Entry 2GET (X-ray diffraction, 2.35 A resolution); this record covers chain A.

Chain A:
Molecule: Pantothenate kinase
From: Mycobacterium tuberculosis
Notes: EC 2.7.1.33
UniProt: P63810 (COAA_MYCTU); numbering as in UniProt (aligned over 1-312)
Sequence (312 residues; each row starts with the number of its first residue):
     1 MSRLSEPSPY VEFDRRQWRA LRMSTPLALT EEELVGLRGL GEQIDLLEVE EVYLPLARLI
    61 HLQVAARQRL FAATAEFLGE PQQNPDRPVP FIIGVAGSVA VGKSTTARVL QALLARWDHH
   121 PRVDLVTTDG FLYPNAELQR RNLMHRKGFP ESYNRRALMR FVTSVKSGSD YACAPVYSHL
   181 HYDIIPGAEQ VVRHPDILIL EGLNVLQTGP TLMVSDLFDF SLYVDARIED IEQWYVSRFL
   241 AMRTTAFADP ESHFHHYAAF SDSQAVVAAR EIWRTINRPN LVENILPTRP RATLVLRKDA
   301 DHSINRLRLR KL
Unresolved in the structure: 1-4
Modified residues: Cys173 (s,s-(2-hydroxyethyl)thiocysteine; CME)
Sequence notes: modified residue (173)
Small-molecule neighbours: S-(thioethylhydroxy)coenzyme A (COK; [(2R,3S,4R,5R)-5-(6-amino-9H-purin-9-yl)-4-hydroxy-3-(phosphonooxy)tetrahydrofuran-2-yl]methyl (3R)-3-hydroxy-4-{[3-({2-[(2-hydroxyethyl)dithio]ethyl}amino)-3-oxopropyl]amino}-2,2-dimethyl-4-oxobutyl dihydrogen diphosphate): Gly39, Leu40, Val99, Ala100, Lys103, Ser104, Thr105, Arg108, Asp129, Leu132, Lys147, Gly148, Tyr177, His179, Leu180, Tyr182, Glu201, Leu203, Tyr235, Arg238, Phe239, Met242, Ala246, Phe247, Phe254, Ile272, Ile276, Asn277

Summary:
Ligands of chain A: S-(thioethylhydroxy)coenzyme A.
Chain A is Pantothenate kinase (Mycobacterium tuberculosis); the structure, Pantothenate kinase from
Mycobacterium tuberculosis (MtPanK) in complex with a coenzyme A derivative, Form-I (LT), was determined by
X-ray diffraction together with 2GES, 2GEU and 2GEV from the same study.
